8WI9 - chains a and u of the 24 polymer chains in the assembly; structure by electron microscopy, 3.50 A resolution.

[Chain a]
Molecule: 16S rRNA
Source organism: Mycolicibacterium smegmatis MC2 155
Sequence (1528 nucleotides; row label = number of the first residue in the row):
     1 UUUUUGUUUGGAGAGUUUGAUCCUGGCUCAGGACGAACGCUGGCGGCGUG
    51 CUUAACACAUGCAAGUCGAACGGAAAGGCCCUUUCGGGGGUACUCGAGUG
   101 GCGAACGGGUGAGUAACACGUGGGUGAUCUGCCCUGCACUUUGGGAUAAG
   151 CCUGGGAAACUGGGUCUAAUACCGAAUACACCCUGCUGGUCGCAUGGCCU
   201 GGUAGGGGAAAGCUUUUGCGGUGUGGGAUGGGCCCGCGGCCUAUCAGCUU
   251 GUUGGUGGGGUGAUGGCCUACCAAGGCGACGACGGGUAGCCGGCCUGAGA
   301 GGGUGACCGGCCACACUGGGACUGAGAUACGGCCCAGACUCCUACGGGAG
   351 GCAGCAGUGGGGAAUAUUGCACAAUGGGCGCAAGCCUGAUGCAGCGACGC
   401 CGCGUGAGGGAUGACGGCCUUCGGGUUGUAAACCUCUUUCAGCACAGACG
   451 AAGCGCAAGUGACGGUAUGUGCAGAAGAAGGACCGGCCAACUACGUGCCA
   501 GCAGCCGCGGUAAUACGUAGGGUCCGAGCGUUGUCCGGAAUUACUGGGCG
   551 UAAAGAGCUCGUAGGUGGUUUGUCGCGUUGUUCGUGAAAACUCACAGCUU
   601 AACUGUGGGCGUGCGGGCGAUACGGGCAGACUAGAGUACUGCAGGGGAGA
   651 CUGGAAUUCCUGGUGUAGCGGUGGAAUGCGCAGAUAUCAGGAGGAACACC
   701 GGUGGCGAAGGCGGGUCUCUGGGCAGUAACUGACGCUGAGGAGCGAAAGC
   751 GUGGGGAGCGAACAGGAUUAGAUACCCUGGUAGUCCACGCCGUAAACGGU
   801 GGGUACUAGGUGUGGGUUUCCUUCCUUGGGAUCCGUGCCGUAGCUAACGC
   851 AUUAAGUACCCCGCCUGGGGAGUACGGCCGCAAGGCUAAAACUCAAAGGA
   901 AUUGACGGGGGCCCGCACAAGCGGCGGAGCAUGUGGAUUAAUUCGAUGCA
   951 ACGCGAAGAACCUUACCUGGGUUUGACAUGCACAGGACGCCGGCAGAGAU
  1001 GUCGGUUCCCUUGUGGCCUGUGUGCAGGUGGUGCAUGGCUGUCGUCAGCU
  1051 CGUGUCGUGAGAUGUUGGGUUAAGUCCCGCAACGAGCGCAACCCUUGUCU
  1101 CAUGUUGCCAGCACGUUAUGGUGGGGACUCGUGAGAGACUGCCGGGGUCA
  1151 ACUCGGAGGAAGGUGGGGAUGACGUCAAGUCAUCAUGCCCCUUAUGUCCA
  1201 GGGCUUCACACAUGCUACAAUGGCCGGUACAAAGGGCUGCGAUGCCGUGA
  1251 GGUGGAGCGAAUCCUUUCAAAGCCGGUCUCAGUUCGGAUCGGGGUCUGCA
  1301 ACUCGACCCCGUGAAGUCGGAGUCGCUAGUAAUCGCAGAUCAGCAACGCU
  1351 GCGGUGAAUACGUUCCCGGGCCUUGUACACACCGCCCGUCACGUCAUGAA
  1401 AGUCGGUAACACCCGAAGCCGGUGGCCUAACCCUUGUGGAGGGAGCCGUC
  1451 GAAGGUGGGAUCGGCGAUUGGGACGAAGUCGUAACAAGGUAGCCGUACCG
  1501 GAAGGUGCGGCUGGAUCACCUCCUUUCU
Unresolved in the structure: 1-8, 1524-1528

[Chain u]
Protein: 30S ribosomal protein S20
Source organism: Mycolicibacterium smegmatis MC2 155
Reference sequence: A0R102 (RS20_MYCS2); numbering as in UniProt (aligned over 1-86)
Amino-acid sequence (86 residues; numbered 1 to 86; the number before each row is that of its first residue):
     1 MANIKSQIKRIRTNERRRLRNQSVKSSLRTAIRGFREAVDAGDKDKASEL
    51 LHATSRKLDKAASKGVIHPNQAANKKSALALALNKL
Unresolved in the structure: 1

[How chain a and chain u interact]
Residue-residue contacts (81):
  A64(a) - Ile4(u)  sugar contact
  G65(a) - Ile4(u)  phosphate contact
  G65(a) - Ser6(u)  base contact
  A97(a) - Lys5(u)  salt bridge to the phosphate
  G98(a) - Lys5(u)  salt bridge to the phosphate
  U99(a) - Lys9(u)  salt bridge to the phosphate
  U99(a) - Arg12(u)  salt bridge to the phosphate
  G100(a) - Lys9(u)  hydrogen bond to the base
  G100(a) - Thr13(u)  phosphate contact
  G100(a) - Arg16(u)  salt bridge to the phosphate
  G101(a) - Arg16(u)  salt bridge to the phosphate
  G101(a) - Arg17(u)  salt bridge to the phosphate
  C102(a) - Arg10(u)  base contact
  G103(a) - Ser6(u)  base contact
  G103(a) - Arg10(u)  hydrogen bond to the base
  A104(a) - Gln7(u)  base contact
  A104(a) - Arg10(u)  base contact
  C129(a) - His68(u)  hydrogen bond to the phosphate
  C129(a) - Asn70(u)  hydrogen bond to the phosphate
  U130(a) - His68(u)  salt bridge to the phosphate
  A171(a) - Arg16(u)  hydrogen bond to the sugar
  C173(a) - Arg20(u)  salt bridge to the phosphate
  C173(a) - Lys64(u)  phosphate contact
  G174(a) - Lys64(u)  salt bridge to the phosphate
  A175(a) - Arg56(u)  salt bridge to the phosphate
  A175(a) - Lys60(u)  salt bridge to the phosphate
  C182(a) - Ala73(u)  sugar contact
  C182(a) - Lys76(u)  hydrogen bond to the sugar
  C183(a) - Ala73(u)  sugar contact
  C183(a) - Lys76(u)  sugar contact
  C183(a) - Ser77(u)  hydrogen bond to the phosphate
  C183(a) - Ala80(u)  sugar contact
  U184(a) - Ser77(u)  hydrogen bond to the phosphate
  U184(a) - Ala80(u)  sugar contact
  U184(a) - Asn84(u)  hydrogen bond to the sugar
  G185(a) - Asn84(u)  sugar contact
  G206(a) - His52(u)  sugar contact
  G207(a) - Arg56(u)  phosphate contact
  G207(a) - Asp59(u)  hydrogen bond to the sugar
  G208(a) - Arg56(u)  salt bridge to the phosphate
  G208(a) - Asp59(u)  hydrogen bond to the sugar
  G208(a) - Lys60(u)  phosphate contact
  G208(a) - Ser63(u)  hydrogen bond to the sugar
  A209(a) - Lys60(u)  salt bridge to the phosphate
  A209(a) - Ser63(u)  phosphate contact
  G259(a) - Arg36(u)  salt bridge to the phosphate
  G259(a) - Ala78(u)  phosphate contact
  G260(a) - Lys75(u)  phosphate contact
  U261(a) - Gln71(u)  hydrogen bond to the phosphate
  U261(a) - Asn74(u)  base contact
  G262(a) - His68(u)  sugar contact
  G262(a) - Asn70(u)  hydrogen bond to the sugar
  G262(a) - Gln71(u)  hydrogen bond to the phosphate
  A263(a) - Asn74(u)  hydrogen bond to the phosphate
  C322(a) - Arg18(u)  sugar contact
  U323(a) - Asn14(u)  hydrogen bond to the sugar
  U323(a) - Arg17(u)  phosphate contact
  U323(a) - Arg18(u)  sugar contact
  U323(a) - Asn21(u)  hydrogen bond to the phosphate
  G324(a) - Arg17(u)  phosphate contact
  G324(a) - Asn21(u)  hydrogen bond to the phosphate
  G331(a) - Asn3(u)  hydrogen bond to the sugar
  G332(a) - Ala2(u)  hydrogen bond to the phosphate
  G332(a) - Asn3(u)  hydrogen bond to the phosphate
  G332(a) - Ile4(u)  hydrogen bond to the phosphate
  G332(a) - Gln7(u)  hydrogen bond to the sugar
  G332(a) - Ile11(u)  sugar contact
  C333(a) - Ala2(u)  phosphate contact
  C333(a) - Ile11(u)  sugar contact
  G351(a) - Asn3(u)  hydrogen bond to the phosphate
  C1420(a) - Arg29(u)  salt bridge to the phosphate
  G1421(a) - Arg29(u)  salt bridge to the phosphate
  G1422(a) - Arg33(u)  salt bridge to the phosphate
  U1423(a) - Arg33(u)  salt bridge to the phosphate
  G1441(a) - Ser27(u)  phosphate contact
  G1442(a) - Ser23(u)  hydrogen bond to the sugar
  G1442(a) - Ser26(u)  phosphate contact
  G1442(a) - Ser27(u)  hydrogen bond to the phosphate
  G1442(a) - Thr30(u)  hydrogen bond to the phosphate
  G1443(a) - Gln22(u)  phosphate contact
  G1443(a) - Ser26(u)  hydrogen bond to the phosphate
Other interface residues (no listed pair), chain a (49 interface residues in all): U128, C172, A176, G258, A329, A1444
Other interface residues (no listed pair), chain u (45 interface residues in all): Lys25, Leu81, Lys85

[In short]
Chain a and chain u form an interface of 49 and 45 residues respectively, with 29 hydrogen bonds and 19 salt
bridges. Among the polar pairs are G100(a)-Lys9(u), G103(a)-Arg10(u) and A171(a)-Arg16(u).
Chain a is 16S rRNA and chain u is 30S ribosomal protein S20, both from Mycolicibacterium smegmatis MC2 155;
the structure, Cryo- EM structure of Mycobacterium smegmatis 30S ribosomal subunit (body 2) of 70S ribosome,
bS1 and ..., was determined by electron microscopy together with 8WHX, 8WHY, 8WI7, 8WI8, 8WIB, 8WIC, 8WID and
8WIF from the same study.
